Entry 8I8C (electron microscopy, 4.93 A resolution (low resolution: residue-level contacts below are approximate; hydrogen-bond / salt-bridge calls are withheld)); this record covers chains M and N of the 4 polymer chains in the assembly.

[Chain M (and N)]
Protein: Occlusion-derived virus envelope/capsid protein
From: Autographa californica multiple nucleopolyhedrovirus
Notes: chain N of this document is another copy of the same molecule, construct and numbering; everything in this record applies to it too
UniProtKB: A0A0N7CT36 (A0A0N7CT36_9ABAC); residues 1-290 here = UniProt positions 1-290
Amino-acid sequence (290 residues; numbered 1 to 290; the number before each row is that of its first residue):
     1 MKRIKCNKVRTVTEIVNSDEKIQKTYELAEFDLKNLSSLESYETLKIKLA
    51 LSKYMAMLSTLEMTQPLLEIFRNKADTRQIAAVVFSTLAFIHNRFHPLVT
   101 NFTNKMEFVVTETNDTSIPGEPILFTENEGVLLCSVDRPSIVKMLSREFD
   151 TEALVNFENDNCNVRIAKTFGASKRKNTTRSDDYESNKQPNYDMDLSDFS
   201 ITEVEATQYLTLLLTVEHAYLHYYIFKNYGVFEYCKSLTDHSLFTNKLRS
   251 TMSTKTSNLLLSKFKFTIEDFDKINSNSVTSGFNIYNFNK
Unresolved in the structure: 1-5, 159-197, 272-290 (chain N: 1-38, 158-192, 272-290)
From the paper describing this entry:
  - conformationally variable residues (helix shift): Leu39

[Chain M / chain N interface]
Contacting residue pairs - 17 pairs, chain M then chain N:
  Lys8(M) - Phe271(N)
  Arg10(M) - Ile268(N)
  Arg10(M) - Glu269(N)
  Arg10(M) - Asp270(N)
  Arg10(M) - Phe271(N)
  Val12(M) - Thr267(N)
  Val12(M) - Glu269(N)
  Glu14(M) - Lys265(N)
  Glu14(M) - Phe266(N)
  Glu14(M) - Thr267(N)
  Ile15(M) - Phe264(N)
  Ile15(M) - Lys265(N)
  Val16(M) - Lys263(N)
  Val16(M) - Phe264(N)
  Lys21(M) - Glu269(N)
  Ile22(M) - Val155(N)
  Gln23(M) - Glu269(N)
Also at the interface, not in a pair above, chain M (11 interface residues in all): Val9, Thr13

[In short]
11 residues of chain M and 10 residues of chain N are in contact. The paper reports conformational variability
at Leu39(M).
Chain M and chain N are both Occlusion-derived virus envelope/capsid protein (Autographa californica multiple
nucleopolyhedrovirus); the structure, Plug structure of the Autographa californica multiple
nucleopolyhedrovirus (AcMNPV), was determined by electron microscopy, deposited together with 8I8A and 8I8B.
